6FML - chains K and M of the 20 polymer chains in the assembly; structure by electron microscopy, 4.34 A resolution (low resolution: residue-level contacts below are approximate; hydrogen-bond / salt-bridge calls are withheld).

Chain K:
Molecule: Nucleosomal DNA Strand 1
Sequence (196 nucleotides; row label = number of the first residue in the row; numbers below 1 keep their minus sign (DC-123 is residue -123)):
  -123 CTCGGAACACTATCCGACTGGCACCGGCAAGGTCGCTGTTCAATACATGC
   -73 ACAGGATGTATATATCTGACACGTGCCTGGAGACTAGGGAGTAATCCCCT
   -23 TGGCGGTTAAAACGCGGGGGACAGCGCGTACGTGCGTTTAAGCGGTGCTA
    27 GAGCTTGCTACGACCAATTGAGCGGCCTCGGCACCGGGATTCTCCA
Disordered / not traced: -123 to -74, 71-72

Chain M:
Molecule: Histone H3.2
Organism: Homo sapiens
UniProt: Q71DI3 (H32_HUMAN); residues 1-135 here correspond to UniProt positions 2-136 (UniProt number = residue number + 1)
Sequence (135 residues; each row starts with the number of its first residue):
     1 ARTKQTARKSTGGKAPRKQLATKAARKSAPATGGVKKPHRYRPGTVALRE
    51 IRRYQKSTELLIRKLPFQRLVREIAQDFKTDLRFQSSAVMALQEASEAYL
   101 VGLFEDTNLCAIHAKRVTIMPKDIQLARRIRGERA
Disordered / not traced: 1-39, 135
Swiss-Prot annotation at these positions:
  - modified residue: Arg2 (Asymmetric dimethylarginine), Thr3 (Phosphothreonine), Lys4 (Allysine), Gln5 (5-glutamyl dopamine), Thr6 (Phosphothreonine), Arg8 (Citrulline), Lys9 (N6,N6,N6-trimethyllysine), Ser10 (ADP-ribosylserine), Thr11 (Phosphothreonine), Lys14 (N6-(2-hydroxyisobutyryl)lysine), Arg17 (Asymmetric dimethylarginine), Lys18 (N6-(2-hydroxyisobutyryl)lysine), Lys23 (N6-(2-hydroxyisobutyryl)lysine), Arg26 (Citrulline), Lys27 (N6,N6,N6-trimethyllysine), Ser28 (ADP-ribosylserine), Lys36 (N6,N6,N6-trimethyllysine), Lys37 (N6-methyllysine), Tyr41 (Phosphotyrosine), Lys56 (N6,N6,N6-trimethyllysine) and 8 more in UniProt
  - lipidation: Lys18 (N6-decanoyllysine), Cys110 (S-palmitoyl cysteine)
From the paper describing this entry:
  - conformationally variable residues (order/disorder transition): Lys37 to Gly44

Chain K / chain M interface:
Residue-residue contacts (20; chain K residue first):
  DG8(K) with Arg40(M); Pro43(M); Gly44(M)
  DT9(K) with Arg40(M); Tyr41(M); Pro43(M); Gly44(M); Thr45(M); Val46(M); Ala47(M)
  DG10(K) with Arg40(M); Tyr41(M); Val46(M)
  DA17(K) with Arg63(M); Leu65(M); Pro66(M); Arg69(M)
  DG18(K) with Arg63(M); Lys64(M); Leu65(M)
Other interface residues (no listed pair), chain K (6 interface residues in all): DG27
Other interface residues (no listed pair), chain M (14 interface residues in all): Arg42, Asp81

Overview:
6 residues of chain K and 14 residues of chain M are in contact. From the paper: conformational variability at
Lys37(M).
Chain K is Nucleosomal DNA Strand 1 and chain M is Histone H3.2 (Homo sapiens); the structure, CryoEM
Structure INO80core Nucleosome complex, was determined by electron microscopy, deposited together with 6FHS.
